4Y8S - chains Q and R of the 34 polymer chains in the assembly; structure by X-ray diffraction, 2.70 A resolution.

== Chain Q ==
Protein: Proteasome subunit alpha type-4
From: Saccharomyces cerevisiae S288c
Notes: EC 3.4.25.1
Reference sequence: P40303 (PSA4_YEAST); residues -1 to 252 here correspond to UniProt positions 1-254 (UniProt number = residue number + 2)
Amino-acid sequence (254 residues; numbered -1 to 252; the number before each row is that of its first residue; numbers below 1 keep their minus sign (Met-1 is residue -1)):
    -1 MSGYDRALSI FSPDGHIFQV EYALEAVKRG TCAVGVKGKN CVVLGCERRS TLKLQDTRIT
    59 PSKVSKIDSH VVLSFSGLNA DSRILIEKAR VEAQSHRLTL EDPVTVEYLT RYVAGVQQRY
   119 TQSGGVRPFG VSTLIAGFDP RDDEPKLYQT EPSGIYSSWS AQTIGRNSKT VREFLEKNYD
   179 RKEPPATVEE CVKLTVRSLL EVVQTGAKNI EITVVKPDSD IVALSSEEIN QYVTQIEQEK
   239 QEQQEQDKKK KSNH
Disordered / not traced: -1 to 0, 241-252
UniProt features mapped onto this chain:
  - modified residue: Thr58 (Phosphothreonine)

== Chain R ==
Protein: Proteasome subunit alpha type-5
From: Saccharomyces cerevisiae S288c
Notes: EC 3.4.25.1
Reference sequence: P32379 (PSA5_YEAST); residues -7 to 252 here correspond to UniProt positions 1-260 (UniProt number = residue number + 8)
Amino-acid sequence (260 residues; numbered -7 to 252; the number before each row is that of its first residue; numbers below 1 keep their minus sign (Met-7 is residue -7)):
    -7 MFLTRSEYDR GVSTFSPEGR LFQVEYSLEA IKLGSTAIGI ATKEGVVLGV EKRATSPLLE
    53 SDSIEKIVEI DRHIGCAMSG LTADARSMIE HARTAAVTHN LYYDEDINVE SLTQSVCDLA
   113 LRFGEGASGE ERLMSRPFGV ALLIAGHDAD DGYQLFHAEP SGTFYRYNAK AIGSGSEGAQ
   173 AELLNEWHSS LTLKEAELLV LKILKQVMEE KLDENNAQLS CITKQDGFKI YDNEKTAELI
   233 KELKEKEAAE SPEEADVEMS
Disordered / not traced: -7 to 0, 118-124, 243-252

== How chain Q and chain R interact ==
Contacting residue pairs (63; chain Q residue first):
  Asp3(Q) - Glu117(R)
  Arg4(Q) - Glu117(R)
  Ala5(Q) - Val4(R)  hydrophobic
  Ala5(Q) - Glu117(R)
  Ala5(Q) - Ser127(R)
  Ser7(Q) - Ser127(R)
  Ser7(Q) - Arg128(R)
  Ile8(Q) - Asp1(R)
  Ile8(Q) - Val4(R)  hydrophobic
  Ile8(Q) - Gln15(R)
  Phe9(Q) - Gln15(R)
  Phe9(Q) - Tyr18(R)  hydrophobic
  Phe9(Q) - Ser19(R)
  Phe9(Q) - Leu73(R)  hydrophobic
  Phe9(Q) - Arg128(R)
  Phe9(Q) - Pro129(R)
  Phe9(Q) - Gly131(R)
  Ser10(Q) - Tyr18(R)
  Pro11(Q) - Tyr18(R)  hydrophobic
  Pro11(Q) - Glu21(R)
  Asp12(Q) - Glu21(R)
  Gly13(Q) - Tyr18(R)
  Gly13(Q) - Glu21(R)
  Gly13(Q) - Ala22(R)
  His14(Q) - Leu25(R)
  Ile15(Q) - Leu73(R)  hydrophobic
  Ile15(Q) - Arg128(R)
  Lys35(Q) - Glu52(R)  salt bridge
  Gln116(Q) - Ala75(R)
  Gln116(Q) - Asp76(R)
  Gln116(Q) - Arg128(R)
  Thr119(Q) - Arg128(R)  hydrogen bond (backbone-side chain)
  Gln120(Q) - Met126(R)
  Gln120(Q) - Ser127(R)  hydrogen bond (backbone-backbone)
  Gln120(Q) - Arg128(R)
  Gln120(Q) - Phe130(R)
  Ser121(Q) - Ser127(R)  hydrogen bond (backbone-side chain)
  Gly122(Q) - Ser127(R)
  Ser151(Q) - Ala75(R)
  Gly152(Q) - Ala75(R)
  Ile153(Q) - Thr74(R)
  Ile153(Q) - Ala75(R)
  Ser155(Q) - Leu51(R)
  Ser155(Q) - Ser55(R)
  Ser156(Q) - Leu51(R)
  Ser156(Q) - Glu52(R)  hydrogen bond (backbone-backbone)
  Ser156(Q) - Ser55(R)  hydrogen bond (backbone-side chain)
  Trp157(Q) - Ser48(R)
  Trp157(Q) - Leu50(R)
  Trp157(Q) - Leu51(R)
  Trp157(Q) - Glu52(R)
  Ser158(Q) - Leu50(R)  hydrogen bond (backbone-backbone)
  Ser158(Q) - Glu52(R)  hydrogen bond
  Ala159(Q) - Leu50(R)
  Leu173(Q) - Leu50(R)  hydrophobic
  Glu174(Q) - Ser48(R)  hydrogen bond
  Glu174(Q) - Pro49(R)
  Glu174(Q) - Leu50(R)
  Tyr177(Q) - Leu50(R)  hydrophobic
  Arg179(Q) - Pro49(R)  hydrogen bond (side chain-backbone)
  Arg179(Q) - Leu50(R)  hydrogen bond (side chain-backbone)
  Arg179(Q) - Leu51(R)  hydrogen bond (side chain-backbone)
  Arg179(Q) - Glu52(R)
Other interface residues (no listed pair), chain Q (31 interface residues in all): Arg170
Other interface residues (no listed pair), chain R (28 interface residues in all): Thr47, Ser53, Ser79

== Summary ==
31 residues of chain Q face 28 of chain R across their interface, with 11 hydrogen bonds and 1 salt bridge.
Among the polar pairs are Lys35(Q)-Glu52(R), Thr119(Q)-Arg128(R) and Ser121(Q)-Ser127(R).
Here chain Q is Proteasome subunit alpha type-4 and chain R is Proteasome subunit alpha type-5, both from
Saccharomyces cerevisiae S288c. Entry 4Y8S (Yeast 20S proteasome beta2-H116D mutant in complex with Ac-LAE-ep)
was determined by X-ray diffraction (same publication as 4Y69, 4Y6A, 4Y6V, 4Y6Z, 4Y70, 4Y74 and 34 further
entries).
